PDB entry 6E0R | X-ray diffraction, 2.30 A resolution | chain A

== Chain A ==
Molecule: ALK tyrosine kinase receptor
From: Homo sapiens
Notes: EC 2.7.10.1
UniProtKB: Q9UM73 (ALK_HUMAN); numbering as in UniProt (aligned over 1090-1406)
Amino-acid sequence (322 residues; numbered 1085 to 1406; the number before each row is that of its first residue):
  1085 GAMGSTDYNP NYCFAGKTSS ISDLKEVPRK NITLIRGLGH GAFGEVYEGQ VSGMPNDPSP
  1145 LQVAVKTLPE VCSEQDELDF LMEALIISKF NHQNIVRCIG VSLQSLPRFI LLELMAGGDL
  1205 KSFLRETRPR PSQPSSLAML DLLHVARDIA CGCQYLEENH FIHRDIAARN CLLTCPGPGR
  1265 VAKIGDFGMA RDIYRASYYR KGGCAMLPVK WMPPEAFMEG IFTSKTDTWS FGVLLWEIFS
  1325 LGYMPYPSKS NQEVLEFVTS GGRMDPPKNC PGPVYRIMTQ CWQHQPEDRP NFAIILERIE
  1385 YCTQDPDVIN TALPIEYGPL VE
Not modelled in the structure: 1085-1098, 1126-1129, 1137-1143, 1279-1289, 1400-1406
Differences from the reference sequence: expression tag (1085-1089)
Residues lining bound ligands: HKJ (N-[(1S)-1-(5-fluoropyridin-2-yl)ethyl]-1-(5-methyl-1H-pyrazol-3-yl)-3-[(oxetan-3-yl)sulfonyl]-1H-pyrrolo[2,3-b]pyridin-6-amine): Leu-1122, Gly-1123, His-1124, Val-1130, Ala-1148, Leu-1196, Glu-1197, Leu-1198, Met-1199, Ala-1200, Gly-1201, Gly-1202, Asp-1203, Arg-1253, Asn-1254, Cys-1255, Leu-1256, Gly-1269, Asp-1270
Swiss-Prot annotation at these positions:
  - active site: Asp-1249 (Proton acceptor)
  - binding site (ATP): His-1124, Lys-1150, Glu-1197 to Met-1199, Asp-1270
  - modified residue (Phosphotyrosine): Tyr-1092, Tyr-1096, Tyr-1131, Tyr-1278

== In short ==
Chain A binds compound HKJ. UniProt lists active-site residue Asp-1249 and 6 ATP-binding residues.
Chain A is ALK tyrosine kinase receptor (Homo sapiens); the structure, hALK in complex with compound 7
N-((1S)-1-(5-fluoropyridin-2-yl)ethyl)-1-(5-methyl-1H-pyrazol-3-yl)-3-(oxetan-3-ylsulfonyl)-1H-pyrrolo[2,3-b]pyridin-6-amine,
was determined by X-ray diffraction, deposited together with 6EBW and 6EDL.
